PDB entry 5TC1 | electron microscopy, 3.60 A resolution | chains H and M of the 10 polymer chains in the assembly

[Chain H]
Name: Capsid protein
From: Enterobacteria phage MS2
Reference sequence: P03612 (CAPSD_BPMS2); residues 0-129 here correspond to UniProt positions 1-130 (UniProt number = residue number + 1)
Chain sequence (130 residues; each row starts with the number of its first residue; numbering starts at 0):
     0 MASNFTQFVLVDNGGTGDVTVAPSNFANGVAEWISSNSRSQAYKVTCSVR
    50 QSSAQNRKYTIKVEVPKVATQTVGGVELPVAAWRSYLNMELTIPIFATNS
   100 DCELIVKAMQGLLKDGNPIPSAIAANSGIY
Unresolved in the structure: 0
What the authors report for this chain:
  - binding site for phage MS2 genome: Asn27, Thr45, Ser47, Arg49, Ser51, Ser52, Asn55, Lys57, Thr59, Lys61, Tyr129

[Chain M]
Name: Maturation protein
From: Enterobacteria phage MS2
Reference sequence: P03610 (MAT_BPMS2); residue numbers follow UniProt; this construct covers 1-393
Chain sequence (393 residues; numbered 1 to 393; the number before each row is that of its first residue):
     1 MRAFSTLDRENETFVPSVRVYADGETEDNSFSLKYRSNWTPGRFNSTGAK
    51 TKQWHYPSPYSRGALSVTSIDQGAYKRSGSSWGRPYEEKAGFGFSLDARS
   101 CYSLFPVSQNLTYIEVPQNVANRASTEVLQKVTQGNFNLGVALAEARSTA
   151 SQLATQTIALVKAYTAARRGNWRQALRYLALNEDRKFRSKHVAGRWLELQ
   201 FGWLPLMSDIQGAYEMLTKVHLQEFLPMRAVRQVGTNIKLDGRLSYPAAN
   251 FQTTCNISRRIVIWFYINDARLAWLSSLGILNPLGIVWEKVPFSFVVDWL
   301 LPVGNMLEGLTAPVGCSYMSGTVTDVITGESIISVDAPYGWTVERQGTAK
   351 AQISAMHRGVQSVWPTTGAYVKSPFSMVHTLDALALIRQRLSR
Unresolved in the structure: 16-34, 71-93, 243-251, 334-345
What the authors report for this chain:
  - binding site for phage MS2 genome: Phe4, Arg43, Asn45, Thr47, Lys50, Trp54, Ser58, Tyr60, Ser258, Trp264, Thr324

[Interface between chain H and chain M]
Contacting residue pairs - 41 pairs, chain H then chain M:
  Ala21(H) with Tyr370(M), hydrophobic
  Ser23(H) with Thr133(M); Tyr370(M)
  Asn24(H) with Gln134(M); Lys372(M)
  Glu31(H) with Pro313(M)
  Ile33(H) with Pro313(M), hydrophobic; Tyr370(M), hydrophobic
  Ser34(H) with Tyr370(M)
  Asn36(H) with Asp269(M); Ala270(M), hydrogen bond (side chain-backbone); Tyr370(M)
  Ser37(H) with Ala270(M); Arg271(M), hydrogen bond (backbone-backbone)
  Arg38(H) with Ala270(M); Ala273(M); Trp274(M), hydrogen bond (backbone-side chain); Ser277(M), hydrogen bond
  Ser39(H) with Arg271(M)
  Gln40(H) with Trp274(M); Asn305(M), hydrogen bond (side chain-backbone); Glu308(M); Gly309(M)
  Glu63(H) with Arg388(M), salt bridge
  Val67(H) with Trp274(M), hydrophobic; Asn305(M)
  Glu76(H) with Ser277(M); Leu278(M); Gly279(M), hydrogen bond (backbone-backbone)
  Leu77(H) with Gly279(M); Ile280(M), hydrophobic; Leu281(M), hydrophobic
  Pro78(H) with Gly279(M); Leu301(M); Pro302(M), hydrophobic; Asn305(M)
  Val79(H) with Leu301(M)
  Ala81(H) with Asn305(M)
  Arg83(H) with Glu308(M), salt bridge; Arg388(M)
  Tyr85(H) with Arg388(M)
Also at the interface, not in a pair above, chain H (26 interface residues in all): Pro22, Phe25, Ser35, Ala41, Lys43, Thr69
Also at the interface, not in a pair above, chain M (22 interface residues in all): Leu275

[Summary]
26 residues of chain H face 22 of chain M across their interface, with 6 hydrogen bonds and 2 salt bridges.
Polar contacts include Glu63(H)-Arg388(M), Arg83(H)-Glu308(M) and Asn36(H)-Ala270(M). The paper reports a
binding site for phage MS2 genome at Asn27(H), Thr45(H) and Phe4(M) among others.
Chain H is Capsid protein and chain M is Maturation protein, both from Enterobacteria phage MS2; the
structure, In situ structures of the genome and genome-delivery apparatus in ssRNA bacteriophage MS2, was
determined by electron microscopy.
